PDB entry 6OT2 | electron microscopy, 4.10 A resolution (low resolution: residue-level contacts below are approximate; hydrogen-bond / salt-bridge calls are withheld) | chains A and D of the 4 polymer chains in the assembly

== Chain A (and D) ==
Molecule: Transient receptor potential cation channel subfamily V member 3
Organism: Homo sapiens
Notes: chain D of this document is another copy of the same molecule, construct and numbering; everything in this record applies to it too
Reference sequence: Q8NET8 (TRPV3_HUMAN); numbering as in UniProt (aligned over 97-790)
Amino-acid sequence (734 residues; each row starts with the number of its first residue; note: 82 numbers in that range are skipped by the numbering (no residue carries them; nothing is unmodelled there); X marks 14 residues of unknown identity (built as UNK)):
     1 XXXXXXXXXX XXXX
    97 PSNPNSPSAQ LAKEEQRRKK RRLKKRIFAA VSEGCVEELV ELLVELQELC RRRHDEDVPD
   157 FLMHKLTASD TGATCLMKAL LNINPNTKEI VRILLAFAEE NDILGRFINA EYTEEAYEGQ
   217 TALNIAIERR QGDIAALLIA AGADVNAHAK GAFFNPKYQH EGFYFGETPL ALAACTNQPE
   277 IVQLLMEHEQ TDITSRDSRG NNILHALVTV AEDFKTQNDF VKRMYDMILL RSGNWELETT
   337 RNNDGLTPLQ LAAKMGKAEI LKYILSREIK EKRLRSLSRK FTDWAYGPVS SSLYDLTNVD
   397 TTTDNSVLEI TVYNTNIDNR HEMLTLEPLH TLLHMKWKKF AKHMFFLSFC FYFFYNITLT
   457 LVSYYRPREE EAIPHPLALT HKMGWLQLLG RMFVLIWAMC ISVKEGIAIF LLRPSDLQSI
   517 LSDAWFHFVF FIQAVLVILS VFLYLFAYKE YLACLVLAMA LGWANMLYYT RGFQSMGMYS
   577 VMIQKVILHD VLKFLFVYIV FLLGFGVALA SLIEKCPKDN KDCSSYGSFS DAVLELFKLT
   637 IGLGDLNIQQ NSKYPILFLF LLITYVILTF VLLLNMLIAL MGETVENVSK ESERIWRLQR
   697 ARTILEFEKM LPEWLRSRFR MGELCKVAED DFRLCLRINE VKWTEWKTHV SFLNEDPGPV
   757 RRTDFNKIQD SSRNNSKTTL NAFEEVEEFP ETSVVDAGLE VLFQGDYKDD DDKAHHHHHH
Unresolved in the structure: 97-109, 150-153, 463-479, 509-517, 751-816
Construct notes: engineered mutation Ala169 (Lys in Q8NET8); expression tag (791-816)
Curated features (UniProtKB/Swiss-Prot):
  - binding site (Na(+)): Gly638
  - natural variant: Gly573 (G573C: In OLMS1; G573S: In OLMS1), Gln580 (Q580P: In FNEPPK2), Trp692 (W692G: In OLMS1)
  - mutagenesis: Leu557 (L557A: Impairs channel activation by tetrahydrocannabivarin), Ala560 (A560L/M: Impairs channel activation by tetrahydrocannabivarin), Asn561 (N561A: Impairs channel activation by tetrahydrocannabivarin), Leu563 (L563A: Impairs channel activation by tetrahydrocannabivarin)
From the paper describing this entry:
  - conformationally variable residues: Trp739, Trp742
  - contacts within the chain: Pro384-Trp742

== Interface between chain A and chain D ==
Pairs across the interface (52; chain A residue first):
  Tyr213(A) with Trp380(D)
  Gln216(A) with Tyr382(D)
  Glu224(A) with Tyr382(D)
  Arg225(A) with Ala381(D)
  Phe249(A) with Tyr382(D); Val385(D)
  Phe250(A) with Tyr382(D)
  Gln255(A) with Trp739(D)
  His256(A) with Val737(D)
  Gly258(A) with Trp739(D)
  Phe259(A) with Pro384(D)
  Asn273(A) with Val746(D); Leu749(D); Asn750(D)
  Val306(A) with Lys743(D)
  Ala307(A) with Lys743(D)
  Glu308(A) with Lys743(D)
  Asn314(A) with Ser747(D)
  Asp315(A) with Lys743(D)
  Phe316(A) with Lys743(D); Ser747(D)
  Lys589(A) with Ser571(D)
  Phe590(A) with Tyr575(D)
  Val596(A) with Trp559(D)
  Gly600(A) with Met555(D)
  Val603(A) with Met555(D)
  Ala604(A) with Met555(D)
  Ser607(A) with Ser459(D); Val552(D)
  Leu608(A) with Val552(D)
  Leu635(A) with Leu639(D)
  Gly638(A) with Leu639(D)
  Gly640(A) with Leu639(D)
  Leu642(A) with Lys634(D); Leu639(D)
  Tyr650(A) with Lys545(D); Glu546(D); Ala549(D)
  Leu653(A) with Ala549(D)
  Phe666(A) with Leu669(D)
  Val667(A) with Val582(D)
  Leu668(A) with Tyr575(D)
  Leu670(A) with Met672(D); Leu673(D); Leu676(D)
  Asn671(A) with Tyr575(D); Met578(D); Ile579(D)
  Met672(A) with Tyr575(D)
  Ile674(A) with Val582(D); Leu676(D); Thr680(D)
Interface residues without a listed pair, chain A (49 interface residues in all): Asn220, Arg226, Tyr260, Thr272, Phe597, Phe625, Leu639, Ile644, Leu655, Ile659, Met677
Interface residues without a listed pair, chain D (48 interface residues in all): Arg371, Asp379, Tyr460, Leu548, Leu553, Ala560, Val587, Leu630, Phe633, Gly638, Met677, Leu720, Cys721, Lys722, Arg733, Asn735, Trp742

== Overview ==
The interface between chain A and chain D involves 49 residues on one side and 48 on the other. Curated
annotation (UniProt) lists Na+-binding residue Gly638(A) and 4 mutagenesis sites on chain A. From the paper:
conformational variability at Trp739(A) and Trp742(A); contacts within the chain involving Trp742(A) and
Pro384(A).
Chain A and chain D are both Transient receptor potential cation channel subfamily V member 3 (Homo sapiens);
the structure, Structure of the TRPV3 K169A sensitized mutant in apo form at 4.1 A resolution, was determined
by electron microscopy (same publication as 6OT5).
